Entry 7M53 (X-ray diffraction, 1.40 A resolution); this record covers chains A and L of the 3 polymer chains in the assembly.

Chain A:
Name: Spike glycoprotein stem helix peptide
Notes: fragment: residues 1146-1161 of the spike glycoprotein
UniProt: P0DTC2 (SPIKE_SARS2); numbering as in UniProt (aligned over 1146-1161)
Chain sequence (16 residues; each row starts with the number of its first residue):
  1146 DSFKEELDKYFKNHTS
Disordered / not traced: 1146, 1157-1161
Curated features (UniProtKB/Swiss-Prot):
  - glycosylation: Asn1158 (N-linked (GlcNAc...) (complex) asparagine)

Chain L:
Name: B6 antigen-binding (Fab) fragment light chain
Organism: Mus musculus
Notes: antibody fragment or engineered binder
Chain sequence (219 residues; each row starts with the number of its first residue):
     3 NIMMTQSPSSLAVSAGEKVTMSCKSSQSVLHSSDQKNYLAWYQQKPGQSP
    53 KLLIYWASTRESGVPDRFTGSGSGTDFTLTISSVQAEDLAVYFCHQYLSS
   103 YTFGGGTKLEIKRTVAAPSVFIFPPSDEQLKSGTASVVCLLNNFYPREAK
   153 VQWKVDNALQSGNSQESVTEQDSKDSTYSLSSTLTLSKADYEKHKVYACE
   203 VTHQGLSSPVTKSFNRGEC
Disordered / not traced: 221
Cystine bridges: Cys25-Cys96, Cys141-Cys201

How chain A and chain L interact:
Pairs across the interface (10; chain A residue first):
  Phe1148(A) with Ser101(L); Ser102(L)
  Lys1149(A) with Leu100(L); Ser101(L)
  Leu1152(A) with Leu100(L); Ser101(L); Ser102(L); Tyr103(L), hydrophobic
  Asp1153(A) with His33(L), salt bridge
  Phe1156(A) with Tyr103(L)
Interface residues without a listed pair, chain L (6 interface residues in all): Tyr99

In short:
5 residues of chain A and 6 residues of chain L are in contact; the contacts include 1 salt bridge. Its one
salt-bridged contact is Asp1153(A)-His33(L).
Chain A is Spike glycoprotein stem helix peptide and chain L is B6 antigen-binding (Fab) fragment light chain
(Mus musculus); the structure, B6 Fab fragment bound to the SARS-CoV/SARS-CoV-2 spike stem helix peptide, was
determined by X-ray diffraction, deposited together with 7M51, 7M52, 7M55 and 7M5E.
